Entry 7O16 (electron microscopy, 4.00 A resolution); this record covers chains B and E of the 5 polymer chains in the assembly.

Chain B:
Molecule: Probable ABC transporter ATP-binding protein NosF
From: Pseudomonas stutzeri ATCC 14405
UniProtKB: P19844 (NOSF_PSEST); residue numbers follow UniProt; this construct covers 1-308
Chain sequence (308 residues; row label = number of the first residue in the row):
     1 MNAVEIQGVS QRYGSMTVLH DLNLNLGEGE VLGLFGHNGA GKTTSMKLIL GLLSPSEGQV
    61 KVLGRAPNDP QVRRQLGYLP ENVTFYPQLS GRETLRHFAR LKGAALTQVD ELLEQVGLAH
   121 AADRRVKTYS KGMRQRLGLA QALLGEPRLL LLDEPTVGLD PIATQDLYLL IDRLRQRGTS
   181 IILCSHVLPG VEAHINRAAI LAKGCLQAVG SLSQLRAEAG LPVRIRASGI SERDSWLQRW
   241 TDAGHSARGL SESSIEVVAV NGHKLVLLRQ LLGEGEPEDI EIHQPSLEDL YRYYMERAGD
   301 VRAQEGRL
Unresolved in the structure: 300-308

Chain E:
Molecule: Probable ABC transporter permease protein NosY
From: Pseudomonas stutzeri ATCC 14405
UniProtKB: P19845 (NOSY_PSEST); numbering as in UniProt (aligned over 1-276)
Chain sequence (276 residues; each row starts with the number of its first residue):
     1 MNQVWNIARK ELSDGLRNRW LLAISLLFAV LAVGIAWLGA AASGQLGFTS IPATIASLAS
    61 LATFLMPLIA LLLAYDAIVG EDEGGTLMLL LTYPLGRGQI LLGKFVGHGL ILALAVLIGF
   121 GCAALAIALL VEGVELGMLF WAFGRFMISS TLLGWVFLAF AYVLSGKVNE KSSAAGLALG
   181 VWFLFVLVFD LVLLALLVLS EGKFNPELLP WLLLLNPTDI YRLINLSGFE GSGSAMGVLS
   241 LGADLPVPAA VLWLCLLAWI GVSLLLAYAI FRRRLT
Unresolved in the structure: 1, 43-50, 228-244, 275-276

Interface between chain B and chain E:
Contacting residue pairs - 41 pairs, chain B then chain E:
  K47(B) with M88(E)
  L50(B) with T92(E)
  L52(B) with M88(E), hydrophobic; L91(E), hydrophobic; T92(E)
  R73(B) with L91(E), hydrogen bond (side chain-backbone); T92(E); Y93(E); P94(E)
  R74(B) with P94(E)
  Y78(B) with L89(E)
  V83(B) with G84(E)
  T84(B) with G84(E), hydrogen bond (backbone-backbone); T86(E)
  F85(B) with T86(E); L89(E), hydrophobic
  Y86(B) with K10(E); D14(E); E81(E), hydrogen bond; T86(E); L90(E)
  Q88(B) with D14(E); R17(E), hydrogen bond (backbone-side chain)
  L89(B) with K10(E); D14(E)
  E93(B) with R17(E), salt bridge
  H97(B) with N6(E); I7(E); K10(E)
  F98(B) with L89(E), hydrophobic; Y93(E), hydrophobic
  R100(B) with R9(E)
  L101(B) with Q3(E), hydrogen bond (backbone-side chain); L90(E), hydrophobic; Y93(E), hydrophobic; P94(E); L95(E), hydrophobic
  K102(B) with Y93(E)
  R125(B) with R17(E)
  Q141(B) with L89(E); Y93(E), hydrogen bond
Other interface residues (no listed pair), chain B (24 interface residues in all): P70, P80, N82, S90
Other interface residues (no listed pair), chain E (21 interface residues in all): S13, E83, G85

In short:
24 residues of chain B face 21 of chain E across their interface, with 6 hydrogen bonds and 1 salt bridge.
Polar contacts include E93(B)-R17(E), R73(B)-L91(E) and Y86(B)-E81(E).
Here chain B is Probable ABC transporter ATP-binding protein NosF and chain E is Probable ABC transporter
permease protein NosY, both from Pseudomonas stutzeri ATCC 14405. Entry 7O16 (ABC transporter NosDFY,
nucleotide-free in lipid nanodisc, R-domain 3) was determined by electron microscopy, deposited together with
7O0Y, 7O0Z, 7O10, 7O11, 7O12, 7O13 and 10 further entries.
